6IPF - chains A and P of the 4 polymer chains in the assembly; structure by X-ray diffraction, 1.77 A resolution.

== Chain A ==
Name: DNA-directed DNA/RNA polymerase mu
Source organism: Homo sapiens
Notes: EC 2.7.7.7; engineered mutation(s): deletions 398-410
Reference sequence: Q9NP87 (DPOLM_HUMAN); numbering as in UniProt; present here: 132-397, 411-494
Sequence (356 residues; row label = number of the first residue in the row; note: 12 numbers in that range are skipped by the numbering (no residue carries them; nothing is unmodelled there)):
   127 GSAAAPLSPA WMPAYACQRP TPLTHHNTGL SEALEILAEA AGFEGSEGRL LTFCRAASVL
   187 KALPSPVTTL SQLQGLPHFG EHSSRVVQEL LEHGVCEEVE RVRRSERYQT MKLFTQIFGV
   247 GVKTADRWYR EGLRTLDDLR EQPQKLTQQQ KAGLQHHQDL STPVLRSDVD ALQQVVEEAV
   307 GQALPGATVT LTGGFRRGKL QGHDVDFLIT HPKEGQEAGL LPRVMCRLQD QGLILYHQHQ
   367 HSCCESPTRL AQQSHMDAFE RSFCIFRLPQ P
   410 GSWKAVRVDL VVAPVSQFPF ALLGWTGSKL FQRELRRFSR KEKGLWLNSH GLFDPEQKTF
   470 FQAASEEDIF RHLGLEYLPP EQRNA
Not modelled in the structure: 127-137, 366-383
Construct notes: expression tag (127-131); linker (410)
Curated features (UniProtKB/Swiss-Prot):
  - region: Arg323 to Asp332 (Involved in ssDNA binding)
  - binding site (Mg(2+)): Asp330, Asp332, Asp418
  - site: Gly433 (Responsible for the low discrimination between dNTP and rNTP)
Bound ions: Na+ site 1: Thr241, Ile243, Val246 (shared with DT3(P) of chain P); Mn2+ site 1: Asp330, Asp332 (together with pyrophosphate) (shared with 8OG_5(P) of chain P); Mn2+ site 2: Asp330, Asp332, Asp418 (shared with 8OG_5(P) of chain P); Na+ site 2 near Glu386 (its only coordinating residue here)
Ligand contacts: pyrophosphate (PPV): Gly319, Gly320, Arg323, Lys325, Gly328, His329, Asp330, Asp332

== Chain P ==
Molecule: 5-nt DNA strand
Sequence (5 nucleotides; numbered 1 to 5; the number before each row is that of its first residue):
     1 CGTAG
Modified positions: 8OG (8-oxo-2'-deoxy-guanosine-5'-monophosphate) at position 5
Bound ions: Na+: DT3 (shared with Thr241(A), Ile243(A), Val246(A) of chain A); Mn2+ site 1: 8OG_5 (together with pyrophosphate) (shared with Asp330(A), Asp332(A) of chain A)

== How chain A and chain P interact ==
Pairs across the interface (31):
  Ile243(A) - DT3(P)  phosphate contact
  Phe244(A) - DT3(P)  sugar contact
  Gly245(A) - DG2(P)  phosphate contact
  Gly245(A) - DT3(P)  hydrogen bond to the phosphate
  Val246(A) - DG2(P)  hydrogen bond to the phosphate
  Val246(A) - DT3(P)  hydrogen bond to the phosphate
  Gly247(A) - DG2(P)  hydrogen bond to the phosphate
  Gly247(A) - DT3(P)  phosphate contact
  Lys249(A) - DC1(P)  phosphate contact
  Lys249(A) - DG2(P)  phosphate contact
  Thr250(A) - DC1(P)  hydrogen bond to the phosphate
  Thr250(A) - DG2(P)  hydrogen bond to the phosphate
  Gln275(A) - DG2(P)  sugar contact
  Arg323(A) - 8OG_5(P)  hydrogen bond to the phosphate
  Asp330(A) - 8OG_5(P)  phosphate contact
  Asp332(A) - DA4(P)  phosphate contact
  Asp332(A) - 8OG_5(P)  phosphate contact
  Phe389(A) - DT3(P)  sugar contact
  Phe389(A) - DA4(P)  sugar contact
  Arg416(A) - DT3(P)  phosphate contact
  Arg416(A) - DA4(P)  salt bridge to the phosphate
  Asp418(A) - DA4(P)  sugar contact
  Asp418(A) - 8OG_5(P)  phosphate contact
  Gly433(A) - 8OG_5(P)  sugar contact
  Trp434(A) - DA4(P)  phosphate contact
  Trp434(A) - 8OG_5(P)  sugar contact
  Thr435(A) - 8OG_5(P)  phosphate contact
  Gly436(A) - 8OG_5(P)  phosphate contact
  Ser437(A) - 8OG_5(P)  sugar contact
  Lys438(A) - 8OG_5(P)  base contact
  Arg445(A) - 8OG_5(P)  base contact
Other interface residues (no listed pair), chain A (26 interface residues in all): Val248, Arg253, Gly319, Arg387, Gln441

== Overview ==
26 residues of chain A face 5 of chain P across their interface, with 7 hydrogen bonds and 1 salt bridge.
Polar pairs include Gly245(A)-DT3(P), Val246(A)-DG2(P) and Val246(A)-DT3(P). Ligands of chain A:
pyrophosphate. From UniProt: 3 Mg2+-binding residues on chain A.
Here chain A is DNA-directed DNA/RNA polymerase mu (Homo sapiens) and chain P is a 5-nt DNA strand. Entry 6IPF
(Post-catalytic Complex of Human DNA Polymerase Mu with Templating Cytosine and Mn-8oxodGMP) was determined by
X-ray diffraction (same publication as 6AK8, 6AK9, 6AKH, 6IPD, 6IPE and 6IPG).
